7WKL - chains A and D of the 4 polymer chains in the assembly; structure by X-ray diffraction, 1.88 A resolution.

== Chain A (and D) ==
Molecule: Amidohydrolase 2
Organism: Aspergillus oryzae
Notes: chain D of this document is another copy of the same molecule, construct and numbering; everything in this record applies to it too
UniProtKB: A0A1S9DW14 (A0A1S9DW14_ASPOZ); numbering as in UniProt (aligned over 1-338)
Sequence (339 residues; each row starts with the number of its first residue; numbering starts at 0):
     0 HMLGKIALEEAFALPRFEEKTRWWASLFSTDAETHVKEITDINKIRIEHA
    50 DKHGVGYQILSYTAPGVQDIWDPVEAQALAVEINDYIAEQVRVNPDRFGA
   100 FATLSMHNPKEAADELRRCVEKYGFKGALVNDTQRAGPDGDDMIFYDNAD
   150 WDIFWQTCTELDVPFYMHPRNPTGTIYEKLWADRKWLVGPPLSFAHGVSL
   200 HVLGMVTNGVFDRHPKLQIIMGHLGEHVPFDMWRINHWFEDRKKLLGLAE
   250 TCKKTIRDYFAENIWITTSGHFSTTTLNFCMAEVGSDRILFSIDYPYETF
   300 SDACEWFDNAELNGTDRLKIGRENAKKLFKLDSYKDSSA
Differences from the reference sequence: expression tag (0); engineered mutation Tyr-296 (Phe in A0A1S9DW14)
Ion coordination: Mg2+: Glu-8, Asp-293 (together with catechol)
Ligand contacts: catechol (CAQ): Glu-8, Trp-23, Phe-27, Ala-63, His-167, Pro-189, Phe-193, Asp-293, Tyr-296

== How chain A and chain D interact ==
Residue-residue contacts - 33 pairs, chain A then chain D:
  Trp-232(A) / Glu-310(D)
  Arg-256(A) / Glu-310(D)  salt bridge
  Ala-260(A) / Thr-314(D)
  Asn-277(A) / Ala-281(D)
  Met-280(A) / Met-280(D)
  Met-280(A) / Asn-312(D)  hydrogen bond (backbone-side chain)
  Met-280(A) / Asp-315(D)
  Ala-281(A) / Asn-277(D)
  Ala-281(A) / Met-280(D)  hydrophobic
  Ala-281(A) / Asn-312(D)  hydrogen bond (backbone-side chain)
  Glu-282(A) / Glu-310(D)
  Glu-282(A) / Asn-312(D)
  Val-283(A) / Asn-312(D)
  Gly-284(A) / Asn-312(D)
  Gly-284(A) / Asp-315(D)
  Asp-286(A) / Thr-314(D)
  Asp-286(A) / Lys-318(D)  salt bridge
  Glu-310(A) / Trp-232(D)
  Glu-310(A) / Arg-256(D)  salt bridge
  Glu-310(A) / Glu-282(D)
  Leu-311(A) / Arg-256(D)
  Asn-312(A) / Met-280(D)  hydrogen bond (side chain-backbone)
  Asn-312(A) / Ala-281(D)  hydrogen bond (side chain-backbone)
  Asn-312(A) / Glu-282(D)
  Asn-312(A) / Val-283(D)
  Asn-312(A) / Gly-284(D)
  Thr-314(A) / Ala-260(D)
  Thr-314(A) / Asp-286(D)
  Thr-314(A) / Arg-287(D)
  Asp-315(A) / Met-280(D)
  Asp-315(A) / Gly-284(D)
  Lys-318(A) / Asp-286(D)  salt bridge
  Lys-318(A) / Lys-318(D)
Interface residues without a listed pair, chain A (18 interface residues in all): Ser-285, Arg-287
Interface residues without a listed pair, chain D (18 interface residues in all): Ser-285, Leu-311

== Summary ==
The chain A/chain D interface involves 18 residues from each chain, with 4 hydrogen bonds and 4 salt bridges.
Polar pairs include Arg-256(A)/Glu-310(D), Asp-286(A)/Lys-318(D) and Met-280(A)/Asn-312(D). Chain A binds
catechol. Glu-8(A) and Asp-293(A) coordinate Mg2+.
Chain A and chain D are both Amidohydrolase 2 (Aspergillus oryzae); the structure, Crystal structure of
dihydroxybenzoate decarboxylase mutant F296Y from Aspergillus oryzae in complex with catechol, was determined
by X-ray diffraction (same publication as 7WKM and 7WMB).
